PDB entry 2D6N | X-ray diffraction, 2.00 A resolution | chains A and B

# Chain A (and B)
Protein: lectin, galactose binding, soluble 9
Organism: Mus musculus
Notes: fragment: N-terminal carbohydrate recognition domain(RESIDUES 1-157); chain B of this document is another copy of the same molecule, construct and numbering; everything in this record applies to it too
Sequence (159 residues; each row starts with the number of its first residue; numbers below 1 keep their minus sign (Gly-1 is residue -1)):
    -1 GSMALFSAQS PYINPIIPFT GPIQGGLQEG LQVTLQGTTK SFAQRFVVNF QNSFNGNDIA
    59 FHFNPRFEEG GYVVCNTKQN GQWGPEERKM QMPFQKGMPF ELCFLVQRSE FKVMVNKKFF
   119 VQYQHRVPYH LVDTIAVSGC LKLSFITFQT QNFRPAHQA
Unresolved in the structure: 151-157 (chain B: 152-157)
Construct notes: cloning artifact (-1 to 0)

# Chain A / chain B interface
Residue-residue contacts - 24 pairs, chain A then chain B:
  Pro83(A) with Lys87(B); Gln89(B)
  Glu84(A) with Arg86(B); Lys87(B); Met88(B), hydrogen bond (backbone-backbone)
  Glu85(A) with Arg86(B); Lys87(B)
  Arg86(A) with Glu84(B); Glu85(B); Arg86(B), hydrogen bond (backbone-backbone); Met88(B)
  Lys87(A) with Pro83(B); Glu84(B); Glu85(B), salt bridge; Arg124(B)
  Met88(A) with Glu84(B), hydrogen bond (backbone-backbone); Arg86(B)
  Gln89(A) with Pro83(B)
  Glu108(A) with Gln120(B)
  Phe117(A) with Gln122(B)
  Gln120(A) with Gln120(B); Gln122(B)
  Gln122(A) with Phe117(B); Gln120(B), hydrogen bond
Interface residues without a listed pair, chain A (12 interface residues in all): Arg124
Interface residues without a listed pair, chain B (13 interface residues in all): Glu108, Tyr121

# Overview
The interface between chain A and chain B involves 12 residues on one side and 13 on the other, with 4
hydrogen bonds and 1 salt bridge. Polar contacts include Lys87(A)-Glu85(B), Gln122(A)-Gln120(B) and
Glu84(A)-Met88(B).
Both chains are lectin, galactose binding, soluble 9 (Mus musculus). Entry 2D6N (Crystal structure of mouse
galectin-9 N-terminal CRD in complex with N-acetyllactosamine) was determined by X-ray diffraction (same
publication as 2D6K, 2D6L, 2D6M, 2D6O and 2D6P).
